5TJG - chains C and F of the 7 polymer chains in the assembly; structure by X-ray diffraction, 2.60 A resolution.

== Chain C ==
Protein: DNA-directed RNA polymerase subunit beta
From: Thermus aquaticus
Notes: EC 2.7.7.6
Reference sequence: Q9KWU7 (RPOB_THEAQ); residues 1-1119 here = UniProt positions 1-1119
Amino-acid sequence (1119 residues; each row starts with the number of its first residue):
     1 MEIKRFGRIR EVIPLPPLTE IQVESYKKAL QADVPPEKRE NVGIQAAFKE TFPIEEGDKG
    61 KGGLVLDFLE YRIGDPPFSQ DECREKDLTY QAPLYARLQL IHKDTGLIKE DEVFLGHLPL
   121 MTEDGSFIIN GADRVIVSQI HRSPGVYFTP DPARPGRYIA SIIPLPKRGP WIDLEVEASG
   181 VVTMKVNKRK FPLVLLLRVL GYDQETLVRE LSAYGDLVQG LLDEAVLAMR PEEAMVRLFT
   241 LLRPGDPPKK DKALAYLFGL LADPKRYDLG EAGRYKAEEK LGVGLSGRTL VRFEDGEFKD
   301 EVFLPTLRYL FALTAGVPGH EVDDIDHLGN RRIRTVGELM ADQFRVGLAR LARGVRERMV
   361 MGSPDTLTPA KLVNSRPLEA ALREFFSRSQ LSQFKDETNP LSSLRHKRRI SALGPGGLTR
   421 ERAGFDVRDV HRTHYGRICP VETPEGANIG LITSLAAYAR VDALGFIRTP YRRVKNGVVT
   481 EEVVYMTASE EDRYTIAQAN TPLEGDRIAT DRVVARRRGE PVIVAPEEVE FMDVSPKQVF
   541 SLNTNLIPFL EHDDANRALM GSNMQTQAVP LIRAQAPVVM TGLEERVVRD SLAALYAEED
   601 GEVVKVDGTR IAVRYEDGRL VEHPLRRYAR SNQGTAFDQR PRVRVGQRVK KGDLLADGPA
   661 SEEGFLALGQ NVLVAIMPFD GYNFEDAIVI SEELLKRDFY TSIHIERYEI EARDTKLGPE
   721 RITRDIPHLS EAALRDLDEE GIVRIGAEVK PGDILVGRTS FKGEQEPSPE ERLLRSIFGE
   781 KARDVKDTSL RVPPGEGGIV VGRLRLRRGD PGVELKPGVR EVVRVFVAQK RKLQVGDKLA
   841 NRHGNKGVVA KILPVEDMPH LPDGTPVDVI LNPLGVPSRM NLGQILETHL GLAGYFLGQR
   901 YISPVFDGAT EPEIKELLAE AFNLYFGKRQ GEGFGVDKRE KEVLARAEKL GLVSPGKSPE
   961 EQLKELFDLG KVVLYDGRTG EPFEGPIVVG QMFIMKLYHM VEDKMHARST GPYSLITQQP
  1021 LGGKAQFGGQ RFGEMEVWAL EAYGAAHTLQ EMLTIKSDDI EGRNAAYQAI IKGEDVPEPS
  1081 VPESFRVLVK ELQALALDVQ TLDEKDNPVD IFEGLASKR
Unresolved in the structure: 1, 57-61, 1119

== Chain F ==
Protein: RNA polymerase sigma factor SigA
From: Thermus aquaticus
Reference sequence: Q9EZJ8 (SIGA_THEAQ); numbering as in UniProt (aligned over 92-438)
Amino-acid sequence (347 residues; numbered 92 to 438; the number before each row is that of its first residue):
    92 TSDPVRQYLH EIGQVPLLTL EEEIDLARKV EEGMEAIKKL SEATGLDQEL IREVVRAKIL
   152 GTARIQKIPG LKEKPDPKTV EEVDGKLKSL PKELKRYLHI AREGEAARQH LIEANLRLVV
   212 SIAKKYTGRG LSFLDLIQEG NQGLIRAVEK FEYKRRFKFS TYATWWIRQA INRAIADQAR
   272 TIRIPVHMVE TINKLSRTAR QLQQELGREP SYEEIAEAMG PGWDAKRVEE TLKIAQEPVS
   332 LETPIGDEKD SFYGDFIPDE NLPSPVEAAA QSLLSEELEK ALSKLSEREA MVLKLRKGLI
   392 DGREHTLEEV GAYFGVTRER IRQIENKALR KLKYHESRTR KLRDFLE
Unresolved in the structure: 92-93, 155-165

== Chain C / chain F interface ==
Pairs across the interface - 64 pairs, chain C then chain F:
  A370(C) with Q295(F), hydrogen bond (backbone-side chain)
  K371(C) with Q295(F)
  V373(C) with Q295(F), hydrogen bond (backbone-side chain)
  N374(C) with Q294(F)
  S375(C) with G298(F)
  R376(C) with Q294(F); E300(F), salt bridge
  H728(C) with E438(F)
  P769(C) with K388(F); G389(F); L390(F), hydrophobic
  E770(C) with L365(F); L369(F); L390(F)
  E771(C) with E438(F)
  R772(C) with K388(F); E395(F), salt bridge
  L773(C) with L390(F), hydrophobic
  L774(C) with L365(F), hydrophobic; L433(F); F436(F)
  R775(C) with E438(F), salt bridge
  S776(C) with K388(F), hydrogen bond; L420(F)
  I777(C) with L423(F), hydrophobic; K424(F)
  F778(C) with E427(F); L433(F); R434(F); L437(F), hydrophobic
  E780(C) with L437(F)
  P817(C) with Y303(F); E320(F)
  G818(C) with E320(F), hydrogen bond (backbone-side chain)
  T1010(C) with P356(F); V357(F)
  Y1013(C) with P349(F); D350(F), hydrogen bond (backbone-backbone); P356(F)
  S1014(C) with G345(F), hydrogen bond (side chain-backbone); D346(F), hydrogen bond (side chain-backbone); I348(F)
  L1015(C) with G345(F); I348(F), hydrogen bond (backbone-backbone)
  I1016(C) with L332(F), hydrophobic; G345(F); D346(F)
  T1017(C) with D346(F)
  Q1018(C) with D350(F), hydrogen bond; L353(F)
  L1021(C) with D346(F); F347(F); I348(F); P349(F)
  I1060(C) with L353(F), hydrophobic
  R1063(C) with L353(F); P356(F)
  N1064(C) with P356(F)
  Y1067(C) with P356(F); V357(F); A360(F), hydrophobic
  Q1068(C) with A360(F); S363(F), hydrogen bond
  K1072(C) with E367(F), salt bridge
Interface residues without a listed pair, chain C (37 interface residues in all): R808, P1012, I1071
Interface residues without a listed pair, chain F (42 interface residues in all): P354, S355, A359, L364, S366, L373, L384, D435

== In short ==
37 residues of chain C face 42 of chain F across their interface; the contacts include 10 hydrogen bonds and 4
salt bridges. Polar contacts include R376(C)-E300(F), R772(C)-E395(F) and R775(C)-E438(F).
Here chain C is DNA-directed RNA polymerase subunit beta and chain F is RNA polymerase sigma factor SigA, both
from Thermus aquaticus. Entry 5TJG (Thermus aquaticus delta1.1-sigmaA holoenzyme/downstream-fork promoter
complex with an open clamp) was determined by X-ray diffraction.
